7XSX - chains B and T of the 35 polymer chains in the assembly; structure by electron microscopy, 3.80 A resolution.

Chain B:
Protein: DNA-directed RNA polymerase subunit beta
Organism: Komagataella phaffii
Notes: EC 2.7.7.6
Reference sequence: C4QZQ7 (C4QZQ7_KOMPG); residue numbers follow UniProt; this construct covers 1-1227
Chain sequence (1227 residues; numbered 1 to 1227; the number before each row is that of its first residue):
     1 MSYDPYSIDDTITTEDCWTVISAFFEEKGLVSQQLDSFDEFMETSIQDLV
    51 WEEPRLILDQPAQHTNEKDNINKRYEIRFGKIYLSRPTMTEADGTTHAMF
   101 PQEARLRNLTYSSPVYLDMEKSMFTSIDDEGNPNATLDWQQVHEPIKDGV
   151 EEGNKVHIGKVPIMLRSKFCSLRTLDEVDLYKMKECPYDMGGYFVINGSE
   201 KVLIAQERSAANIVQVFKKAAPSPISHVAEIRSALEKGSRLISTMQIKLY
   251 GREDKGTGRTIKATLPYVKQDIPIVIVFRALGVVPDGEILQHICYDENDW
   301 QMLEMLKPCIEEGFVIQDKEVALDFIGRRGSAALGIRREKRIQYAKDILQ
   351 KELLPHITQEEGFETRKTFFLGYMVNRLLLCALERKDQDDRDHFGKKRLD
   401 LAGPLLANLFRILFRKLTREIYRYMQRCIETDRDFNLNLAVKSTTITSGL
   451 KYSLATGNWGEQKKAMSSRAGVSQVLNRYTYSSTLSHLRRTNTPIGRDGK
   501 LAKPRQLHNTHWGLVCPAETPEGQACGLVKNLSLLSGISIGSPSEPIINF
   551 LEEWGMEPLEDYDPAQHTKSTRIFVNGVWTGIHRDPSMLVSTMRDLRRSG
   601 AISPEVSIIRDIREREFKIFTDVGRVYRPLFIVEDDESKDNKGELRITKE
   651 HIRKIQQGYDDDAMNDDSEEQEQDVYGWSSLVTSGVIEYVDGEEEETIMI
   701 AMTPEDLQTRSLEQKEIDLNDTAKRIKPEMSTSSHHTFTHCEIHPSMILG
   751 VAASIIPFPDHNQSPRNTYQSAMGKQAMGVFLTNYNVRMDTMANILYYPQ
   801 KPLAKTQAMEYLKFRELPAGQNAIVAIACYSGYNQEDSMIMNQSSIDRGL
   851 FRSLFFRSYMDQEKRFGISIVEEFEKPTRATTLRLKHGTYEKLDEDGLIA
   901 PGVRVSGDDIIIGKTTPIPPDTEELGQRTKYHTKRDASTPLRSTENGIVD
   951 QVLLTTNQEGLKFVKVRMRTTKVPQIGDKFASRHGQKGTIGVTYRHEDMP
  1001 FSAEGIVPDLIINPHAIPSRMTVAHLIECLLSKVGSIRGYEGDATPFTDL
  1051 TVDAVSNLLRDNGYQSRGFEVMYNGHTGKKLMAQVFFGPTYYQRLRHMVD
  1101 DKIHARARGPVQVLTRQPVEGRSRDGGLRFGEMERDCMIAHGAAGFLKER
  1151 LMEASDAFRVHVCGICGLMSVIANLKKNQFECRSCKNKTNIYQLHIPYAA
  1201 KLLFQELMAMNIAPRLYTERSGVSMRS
Unresolved in the structure: 1-8, 65-68, 129-152, 663-674, 710-719, 1223-1227
Metal / ion sites: Zn2+: Cys1163, Cys1166, Cys1182, Cys1185

Chain T:
Molecule: 198-nt DNA strand
Sequence (198 nucleotides; numbered -72 to 125; the number before each row is that of its first residue; numbers below 1 keep their minus sign (DA-72 is residue -72)):
   -72 ATCAGAATCCCGGTGCCGAGGCCGCTCAATTGGTCGTAGACAGCTCTAGC
   -22 ACCGCTTAAACGCACGTACGCGCTGTCCCCCGCGTTTTAACCTTTTTGGG
    28 GAAAACACCCAAGACACCAGGCACGAGACAGAAAAAAACAACGAAAACGG
    78 CCACCACCCAAACACACCAAACACAAGAGCTAATTGACTGACGTAAGC
Unresolved in the structure: -72 to -55, 54-125

Interface between chain B and chain T:
Residue-residue contacts - 22 pairs, chain B then chain T:
  Ser199(B) with DA32(T), phosphate contact
  Lys201(B) with DA31(T), phosphate contact
  Ala455(B) with DA32(T), sugar contact
  Thr456(B) with DA32(T), phosphate contact
  Gln462(B) with DC33(T), phosphate contact; DA34(T), hydrogen bond to the phosphate
  Arg497(B) with DT24(T), salt bridge to the phosphate
  Thr791(B) with DA30(T), phosphate contact; DA31(T), hydrogen bond to the phosphate
  Met792(B) with DA29(T), phosphate contact; DA30(T), phosphate contact
  Arg857(B) with DA30(T), salt bridge to the phosphate
  Arg942(B) with DA30(T), salt bridge to the phosphate
  Gly1121(B) with DG28(T), phosphate contact
  Arg1122(B) with DG28(T), hydrogen bond to the phosphate; DA29(T), salt bridge to the phosphate
  Ser1123(B) with DA29(T), phosphate contact
  Leu1128(B) with DG27(T), phosphate contact
  Arg1129(B) with DG26(T), salt bridge to the phosphate; DG27(T), hydrogen bond to the phosphate
  Gly1131(B) with DG26(T), phosphate contact
  Met1133(B) with DG25(T), sugar contact
Also at the interface, not in a pair above, chain B (22 interface residues in all): Ile196, Asn197, Tyr452, Val475, Gly1127

Summary:
Chain B and chain T form an interface of 22 and 11 residues respectively; the contacts include 4 hydrogen
bonds and 5 salt bridges. Among the polar pairs are Gln462(B)-DA34(T), Thr791(B)-DA31(T) and
Arg1122(B)-DG28(T). Cys1163(B), Cys1166(B), Cys1182(B) and Cys1185(B) coordinate Zn2+.
Here chain B is DNA-directed RNA polymerase subunit beta (Komagataella phaffii) and chain T is a 198-nt DNA
strand. Entry 7XSX (RNA polymerase II elongation complex transcribing a nucleosome (EC49)) was determined by
electron microscopy, deposited together with 7XN7, 7XSE, 7XSZ, 7XT7, 7XTD and 7XTI.
